Entry 3PW4 (X-ray diffraction, 2.90 A resolution); this record covers chains A and B of the 3 polymer chains in the assembly.

[Chain A]
Molecule: DNA polymerase IV
From: Sulfolobus solfataricus
Notes: EC 2.7.7.7
Reference sequence: Q97W02 (DPO4_SACS2); residues 2-342 here correspond to UniProt positions 1-341 (UniProt number = residue number - 1)
Chain sequence (347 residues; each row starts with the number of its first residue; numbers below 1 keep their minus sign (His-4 is residue -4)):
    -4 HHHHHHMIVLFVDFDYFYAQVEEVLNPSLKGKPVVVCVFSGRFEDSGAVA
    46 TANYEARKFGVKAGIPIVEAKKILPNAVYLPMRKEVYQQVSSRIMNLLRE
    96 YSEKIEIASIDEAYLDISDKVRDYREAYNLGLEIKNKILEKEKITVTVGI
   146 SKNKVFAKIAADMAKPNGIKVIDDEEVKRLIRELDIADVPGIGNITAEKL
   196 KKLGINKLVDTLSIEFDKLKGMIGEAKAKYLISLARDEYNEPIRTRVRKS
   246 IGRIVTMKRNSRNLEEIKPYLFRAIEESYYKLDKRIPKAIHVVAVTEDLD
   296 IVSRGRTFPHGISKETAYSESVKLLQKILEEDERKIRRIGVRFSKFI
Not modelled in the structure: -4 to 0
Construct notes: expression tag (-4 to 1)
Ion coordination: Ca2+ site 1: Asp8, Asp106, Glu107 (together with 2'-deoxyadenosine 5'-triphosphate); Ca2+ site 2: Asp8, Phe9, Asp106 (together with 2'-deoxyadenosine 5'-triphosphate); Ca2+ site 3 near Ala182 (its only coordinating residue here)
Ligand contacts: 2'-deoxyadenosine 5'-triphosphate (DTP): Asp8, Phe9, Asp10, Tyr11, Phe12, Tyr13, Val44, Ala45, Thr46, Tyr49, Arg52, Ala58, Gly59, Asp106, Lys160
Curated features (UniProtKB/Swiss-Prot):
  - active site: Glu107
  - binding site (Mg(2+)): Asp8, Asp106
  - site: Tyr13 (Substrate discrimination)

[Chain B]
Molecule: 15-nt DNA strand
Sequence (15 nucleotides; numbered 372 to 386; the number before each row is that of its first residue):
   372 TTGAATCCTTCCCCC
Glycans and other covalent adducts: 8,9-dihydro-9-hydroxy-aflatoxin b1 (AFN) linked to DG374

[Chain A / chain B interface]
Residue-residue contacts (28; chain A residue first):
  Val33(A) with DT373(B), base contact
  Ser35(A) with DT373(B), sugar contact
  Gly42(A) with DT372(B), sugar contact
  Ala43(A) with DT373(B), base contact
  Gly59(A) with DT373(B), base contact
  Pro61(A) with DT372(B), sugar contact
  Ala221(A) with DC379(B), phosphate contact
  Lys222(A) with DC379(B), phosphate contact
  Arg243(A) with DA376(B), salt bridge to the phosphate; DT377(B), phosphate contact
  Lys244(A) with DT377(B), hydrogen bond to the phosphate
  Ser245(A) with DA376(B), sugar contact; DT377(B), hydrogen bond to the phosphate
  Ile246(A) with DA376(B), phosphate contact
  Gly247(A) with DA376(B), hydrogen bond to the phosphate
  Arg248(A) with DG374(B), salt bridge to the phosphate; DA375(B), salt bridge to the phosphate
  Ile249(A) with DA375(B), hydrogen bond to the phosphate
  Val250(A) with DG374(B), phosphate contact
  Thr251(A) with DT373(B), sugar contact; DG374(B), hydrogen bond to the phosphate
  Lys276(A) with DA375(B), salt bridge to the phosphate
  Arg332(A) with DT372(B), sugar contact; DT373(B), salt bridge to the phosphate
  Arg333(A) with DT373(B), sugar contact; DG374(B), salt bridge to the phosphate
  Arg337(A) with DA375(B), sugar contact; DA376(B), salt bridge to the phosphate
Also at the interface, not in a pair above, chain A (25 interface residues in all): Arg37, Gly219, Val242, Leu294
Also at the interface, not in a pair above, chain B (9 interface residues in all): DC378, DT380

[Overview]
Chain A and chain B form an interface of 25 and 9 residues respectively; the contacts include 5 hydrogen bonds
and 7 salt bridges. Polar pairs include Lys244(A)-DT377(B), Ser245(A)-DT377(B) and Gly247(A)-DA376(B). Bound
to chain A: 2'-deoxyadenosine 5'-triphosphate. Covalently linked 8,9-dihydro-9-hydroxy-aflatoxin b1: at
DG374(B).
Chain A is DNA polymerase IV (Sulfolobus solfataricus) and chain B is a 15-nt DNA strand; the structure,
Ternary complex of Aflatoxin B1 Adduct modified DNA (AFB1-N7-Gua) with DNA Polymerase IV and incoming dATP,
was determined by X-ray diffraction (same publication as 3PVX, 3PW0, 3PW2, 3PW5 and 3PW7).
